PDB entry 8ARE | X-ray diffraction, 1.90 A resolution | chains A and B

Chain A:
Molecule: Oligopeptide-binding protein OppA
Organism: Bacillus subtilis subsp. subtilis str. 168
UniProtKB: P24141 (OPPA_BACSU); residues 1-525 here correspond to UniProt positions 21-545 (UniProt number = residue number + 20)
Amino-acid sequence (525 residues; each row starts with the number of its first residue):
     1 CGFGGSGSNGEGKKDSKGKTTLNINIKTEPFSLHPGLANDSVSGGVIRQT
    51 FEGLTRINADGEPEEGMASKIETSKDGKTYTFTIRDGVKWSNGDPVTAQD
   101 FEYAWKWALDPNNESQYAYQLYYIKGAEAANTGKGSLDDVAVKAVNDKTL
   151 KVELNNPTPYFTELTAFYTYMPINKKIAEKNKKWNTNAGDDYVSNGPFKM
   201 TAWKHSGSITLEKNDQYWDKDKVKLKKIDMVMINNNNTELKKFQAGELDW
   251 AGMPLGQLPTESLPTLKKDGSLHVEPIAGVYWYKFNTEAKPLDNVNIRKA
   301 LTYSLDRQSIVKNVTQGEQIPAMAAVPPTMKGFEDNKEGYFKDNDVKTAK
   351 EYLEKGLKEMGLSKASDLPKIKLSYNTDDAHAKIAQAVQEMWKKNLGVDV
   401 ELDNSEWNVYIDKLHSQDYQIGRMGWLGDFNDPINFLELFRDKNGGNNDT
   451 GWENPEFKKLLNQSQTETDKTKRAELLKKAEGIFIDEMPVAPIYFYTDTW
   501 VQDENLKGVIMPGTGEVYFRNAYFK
Unresolved in the structure: 1-17
Differences from the reference sequence: variant S6 (Thr26 in P24141), K175 (Glu195 in P24141), I320 (Met340 in P24141)
Curated features (UniProtKB/Swiss-Prot):
  - modified residue: T450 (Phosphothreonine)
  - lipidation: C1 (N-palmitoyl cysteine)
What the authors report for this chain:
  - binding site for Phosphatase RapE inhibitor (chain B): Y117, N376, H381, R423, L427, D429, D449, Y496
  - conformationally variable residues (side-chain flip): D449

Chain B:
Molecule: Phosphatase RapE inhibitor
Organism: Bacillus subtilis subsp. subtilis str. 168
UniProtKB: O32025 (PHRE_BACSU); residues 1-5 here correspond to UniProt positions 31-35 (UniProt number = residue number + 30)
Amino-acid sequence (5 residues; numbered 1 to 5; the number before each row is that of its first residue):
     1 SRNVT

Chain A / chain B interface:
Residue-residue contacts (37):
  K27(A) - T5(B)
  N39(A) - S1(B)
  N39(A) - R2(B)  hydrogen bond (backbone-backbone)
  D40(A) - R2(B)
  S41(A) - R2(B)  hydrogen bond (backbone-backbone)
  S41(A) - N3(B)
  S41(A) - V4(B)  hydrogen bond (side chain-backbone)
  V42(A) - V4(B)  hydrophobic
  Q116(A) - R2(B)  hydrogen bond
  Y117(A) - S1(B)  hydrogen bond (side chain-backbone)
  Y168(A) - S1(B)
  M253(A) - T5(B)
  Q257(A) - T5(B)
  N376(A) - V4(B)  hydrogen bond (side chain-backbone)
  H381(A) - V4(B)  hydrogen bond (side chain-backbone)
  H381(A) - T5(B)
  W407(A) - R2(B)
  W407(A) - N3(B)
  W407(A) - V4(B)
  I411(A) - R2(B)
  R423(A) - N3(B)  hydrogen bond (side chain-backbone)
  R423(A) - V4(B)  hydrogen bond (side chain-backbone)
  R423(A) - T5(B)  hydrogen bond (side chain-backbone)
  M424(A) - R2(B)
  G425(A) - S1(B)
  G425(A) - R2(B)
  G425(A) - N3(B)  hydrogen bond (backbone-backbone)
  W426(A) - S1(B)
  W426(A) - R2(B)
  L427(A) - S1(B)  hydrogen bond (backbone-backbone)
  L427(A) - N3(B)
  D429(A) - S1(B)  hydrogen bond (side chain-backbone)
  G446(A) - R2(B)  hydrogen bond (backbone-side chain)
  N447(A) - R2(B)  hydrogen bond
  D449(A) - R2(B)  salt bridge
  Y496(A) - N3(B)
  Y496(A) - T5(B)  hydrogen bond (side chain-backbone)
Also at the interface, not in a pair above, chain A (30 interface residues in all): R48, G256, Y281, D378, L414, H415

Overview:
The interface between chain A and chain B involves 30 residues on one side and 5 on the other; the contacts
include 16 hydrogen bonds and 1 salt bridge. Polar contacts include D449(A)-R2(B), S41(A)-V4(B) and
Q116(A)-R2(B). From the paper: a binding site for Phosphatase RapE inhibitor (chain B) at Y117(A), N376(A) and
H381(A) among others; conformational variability at D449(A).
Chain A is Oligopeptide-binding protein OppA and chain B is Phosphatase RapE inhibitor, both from Bacillus
subtilis subsp. subtilis str. 168; the structure, Crystal structure of the peptide binding protein, OppA, from
Bacillus subtilis in complex with a PhrE-derived ..., was determined by X-ray diffraction together with 8ARN,
8AY0 and 8AZB from the same study.
